Entry 8TIB (electron microscopy, 3.47 A resolution); this record covers chains A and B of the 3 polymer chains in the assembly.

# Chain A (and B)
Molecule: DUF973 family protein
Organism: Sulfolobus islandicus REY15A
Notes: chain B of this document is another copy of the same molecule, construct and numbering; everything in this record applies to it too
UniProt: F0NG07 (F0NG07_SULIR); numbering as in UniProt (aligned over 1-143)
Sequence (143 residues; numbered 1 to 143; the number before each row is that of its first residue):
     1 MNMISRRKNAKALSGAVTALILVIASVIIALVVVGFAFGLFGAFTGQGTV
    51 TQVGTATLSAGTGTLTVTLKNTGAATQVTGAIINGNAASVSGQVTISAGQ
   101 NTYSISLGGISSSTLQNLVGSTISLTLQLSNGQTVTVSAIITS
Unresolved in the structure: 1-12
What the authors report for this chain:
  - post-translational modification sites: T95, S97, T102, S104, S106

# How chain A and chain B interact
Pairs across the interface - 13 pairs, chain A then chain B:
  L13(A) - A37(B)  hydrophobic
  L20(A) - F41(B)  hydrophobic
  L20(A) - T45(B)
  I21(A) - F44(B)  hydrophobic
  I24(A) - F44(B)
  Q116(A) - Q77(B)
  N117(A) - T79(B)
  N117(A) - S130(B)
  V119(A) - A75(B)
  V119(A) - S130(B)  hydrogen bond (backbone-side chain)
  V119(A) - N131(B)  hydrogen bond (backbone-backbone)
  G120(A) - N131(B)
  S121(A) - N131(B)
Interface residues without a listed pair, chain A (12 interface residues in all): V17, L118, S143
Interface residues without a listed pair, chain B (12 interface residues in all): L40, Q47, T76

# Overview
Chain A and chain B each contribute 12 residues to their interface, with 2 hydrogen bonds. Polar contacts
include V119(A)-S130(B) and V119(A)-N131(B). The paper reports modification sites T95(A), S97(A) and T102(A)
among others.
Both chains are DUF973 family protein (Sulfolobus islandicus REY15A). Entry 8TIB (Cryo-EM of tri-pilus from S.
islandicus REY15A) was determined by electron microscopy (same publication as 8TIF).
